1ZBE - chains 1 and 2 of the 4 polymer chains in the assembly; structure by X-ray diffraction, 3.00 A resolution.

[Chain 1]
Protein: Coat protein VP1
From: Foot-and-mouth disease virus
UniProt: P03306 (POLG_FMDV1); residues 1-212 here correspond to UniProt positions 726-937 (UniProt number = residue number + 725)
Sequence (212 residues; row label = number of the first residue in the row):
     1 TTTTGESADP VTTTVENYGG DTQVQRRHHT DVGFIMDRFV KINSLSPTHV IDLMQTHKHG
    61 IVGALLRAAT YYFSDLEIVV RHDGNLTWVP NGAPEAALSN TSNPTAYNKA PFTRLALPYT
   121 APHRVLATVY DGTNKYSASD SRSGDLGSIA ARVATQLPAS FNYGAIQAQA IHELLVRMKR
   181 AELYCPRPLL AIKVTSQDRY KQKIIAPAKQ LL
Unresolved in the structure: 138-154, 209-212
Curated features (UniProtKB/Swiss-Prot):
  - region: Ala64 to Tyr72 (Antigenic epitope)
  - motif: Arg142 to Asp145 (Cell attachment site)
  - site: Gln210, Leu211 (Cleavage)
From the paper describing this entry:
  - conformationally variable residues (order/disorder transition): Ala138 to Ala154

[Chain 2]
Protein: Coat protein VP2
From: Foot-and-mouth disease virus
UniProt: P03306 (POLG_FMDV1); residues 1-218 here correspond to UniProt positions 287-504 (UniProt number = residue number + 286)
Sequence (218 residues; each row starts with the number of its first residue):
     1 DKKTEETTLL EDRLLTTRNG HTTSTTQSSV GVTYGYSTEE DHVAGPNTSG LETRVVQAER
    61 FFKKFLFDWT TDKPFGYLTK LELPTDHHGV FGHLVDSYAY MRNGWDVEVS AVGNQFNGGC
   121 LLVAMVPEWK AFDTREKYQL TLFPHQFISP RTNMTAHITV PYLGVNRYDQ YKKHKPWTLV
   181 VMVLSPLTVS NTAAPQIKVY ANIAPTYVHV AGELPSKE
Unresolved in the structure: 1-11
Construct notes: engineered mutation Leu14 (Ile300 in P03306)
Curated features (UniProtKB/Swiss-Prot):
  - site: Glu218 (Cleavage)
From the paper describing this entry:
  - contacts within the chain: Lys130-Glu136

[Interface between chain 1 and chain 2]
Pairs across the interface (63; chain 1 residue first):
  Thr4(1) with Val30(2)
  Gly5(1) with Phe147(2)
  Glu6(1) with Val30(2); Gln146(2); Phe147(2), hydrogen bond (backbone-backbone); Ser149(2); Thr152(2), hydrogen bond; Asn153(2)
  Ser7(1) with Val30(2); Thr33(2); Gln146(2)
  Ala8(1) with His145(2)
  Thr70(1) with Glu128(2)
  Tyr71(1) with Glu128(2), hydrogen bond; Leu163(2); Gly164(2); Val165(2), hydrophobic
  His123(1) with Val165(2); Asn166(2), hydrogen bond
  Arg124(1) with Asp41(2), salt bridge; Gly164(2), hydrogen bond (side chain-backbone); Val165(2); Asn166(2); Arg167(2)
  Val125(1) with Val165(2)
  Leu126(1) with Val165(2)
  Val129(1) with Glu128(2); Trp129(2); Lys130(2)
  Tyr130(1) with Glu128(2); His174(2)
  Asp131(1) with Glu82(2); Glu128(2), hydrogen bond (backbone-side chain); Trp129(2); His174(2); Lys175(2), hydrogen bond (backbone-backbone)
  Gly132(1) with Lys173(2)
  Thr133(1) with Lys173(2), hydrogen bond (backbone-backbone); His174(2); Lys175(2)
  Asn134(1) with Lys172(2); Lys173(2), hydrogen bond (backbone-backbone)
  Lys135(1) with Lys173(2)
  Tyr136(1) with Lys173(2), hydrogen bond (backbone-side chain)
  Cys185(1) with Tyr36(2)
  Pro186(1) with Tyr36(2); Leu142(2); Phe143(2)
  Arg187(1) with Pro127(2), hydrogen bond (side chain-backbone); Glu128(2), hydrogen bond (side chain-backbone); Leu142(2); Phe143(2)
  Pro188(1) with Glu136(2); Gln139(2); Leu142(2); Phe143(2)
  Leu189(1) with Gln139(2), hydrogen bond (backbone-side chain)
  Leu190(1) with Arg135(2); Glu136(2); Gln139(2)
  Ala191(1) with Arg135(2), hydrogen bond (backbone-side chain)
  Ile192(1) with Arg135(2)
  Lys193(1) with Arg135(2)
Also at the interface, not in a pair above, chain 1 (30 interface residues in all): Ala127, Phe161
Also at the interface, not in a pair above, chain 2 (33 interface residues in all): Val126, Phe132, Tyr162, Tyr171

[In short]
The interface between chain 1 and chain 2 involves 30 residues on one side and 33 on the other; the contacts
include 14 hydrogen bonds and 1 salt bridge. Polar pairs include Arg124(1)-Asp41(2), Glu6(1)-Thr152(2) and
Tyr71(1)-Glu128(2). From the paper: conformational variability at Ala138(1); contacts within the chain
involving Glu136(2) and Lys130(2).
Chain 1 is Coat protein VP1 and chain 2 is Coat protein VP2, both from Foot-and-mouth disease virus; the
structure, Foot-and Mouth Disease Virus Serotype A1061, was determined by X-ray diffraction, deposited
together with 1ZBA.
